6DBQ - chains A and H of the 8 polymer chains in the assembly; structure by electron microscopy, 4.22 A resolution (low resolution: residue-level contacts below are approximate; hydrogen-bond / salt-bridge calls are withheld).

== Chain A ==
Name: Recombination activating gene 1 - MBP chimera
Organism: Escherichia coli
Notes: EC 2.3.2.27
UniProt: chimeric construct of P0AEX9, O13033: residues -113 to 250 from P0AEX9 (MALE_ECOLI) positions 29-392 (UniProt number = residue number + 142); residues 271-1031 from O13033 positions 271-1031 (same numbers)
Amino-acid sequence (1159 residues; numbered -127 to 1031; the number before each row is that of its first residue; numbers below 1 keep their minus sign (Met-127 is residue -127)):
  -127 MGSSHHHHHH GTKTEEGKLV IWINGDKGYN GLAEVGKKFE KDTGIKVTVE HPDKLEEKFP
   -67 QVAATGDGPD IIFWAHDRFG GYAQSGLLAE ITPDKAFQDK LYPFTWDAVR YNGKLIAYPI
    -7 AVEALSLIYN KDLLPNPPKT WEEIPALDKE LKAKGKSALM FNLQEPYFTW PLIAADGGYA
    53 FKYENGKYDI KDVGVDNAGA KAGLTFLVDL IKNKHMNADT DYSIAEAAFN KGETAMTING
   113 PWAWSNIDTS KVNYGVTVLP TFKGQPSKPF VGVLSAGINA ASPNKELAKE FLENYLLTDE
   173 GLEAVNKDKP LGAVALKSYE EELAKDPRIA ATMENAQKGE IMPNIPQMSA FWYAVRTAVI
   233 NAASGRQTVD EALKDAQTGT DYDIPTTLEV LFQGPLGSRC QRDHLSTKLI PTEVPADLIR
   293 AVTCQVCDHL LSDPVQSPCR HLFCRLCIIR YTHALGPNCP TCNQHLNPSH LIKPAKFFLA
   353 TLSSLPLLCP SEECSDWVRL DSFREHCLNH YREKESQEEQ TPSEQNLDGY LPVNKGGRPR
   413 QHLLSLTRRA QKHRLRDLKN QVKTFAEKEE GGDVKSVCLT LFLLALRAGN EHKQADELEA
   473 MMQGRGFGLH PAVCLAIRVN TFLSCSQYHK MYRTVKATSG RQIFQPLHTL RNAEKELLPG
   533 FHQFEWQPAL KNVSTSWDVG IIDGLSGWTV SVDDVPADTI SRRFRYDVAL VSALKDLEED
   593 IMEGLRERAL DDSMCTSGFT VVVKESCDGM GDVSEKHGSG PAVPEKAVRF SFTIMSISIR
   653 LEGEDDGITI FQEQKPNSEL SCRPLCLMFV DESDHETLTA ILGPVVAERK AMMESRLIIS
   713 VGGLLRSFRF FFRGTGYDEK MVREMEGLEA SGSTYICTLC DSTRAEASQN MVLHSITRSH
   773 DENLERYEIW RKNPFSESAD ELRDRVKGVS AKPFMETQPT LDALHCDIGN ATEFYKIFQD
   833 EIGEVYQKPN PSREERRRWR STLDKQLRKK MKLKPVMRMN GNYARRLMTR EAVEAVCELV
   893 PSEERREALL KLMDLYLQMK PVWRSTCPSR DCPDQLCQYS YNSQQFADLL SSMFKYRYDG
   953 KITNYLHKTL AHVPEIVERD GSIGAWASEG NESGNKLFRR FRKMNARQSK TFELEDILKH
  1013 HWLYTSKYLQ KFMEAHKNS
Disordered / not traced: -127 to 407, 1029-1031
Construct notes: initiating methionine (-127); expression tag (-126 to -114); linker (251-270)
Metal / ion sites: Ca2+ site 1: Asp620, Asp730; Zn2+: Cys749, Cys752, His964; Ca2+ site 2: Glu984 (shared with 1 residue of chain F)

== Chain H ==
Molecule: Reverse strand of 23-RSS substrate DNA
Sequence (61 nucleotides; row label = number of the first residue in the row):
     1 CTGCAGGGTT TTTGTACAGC CAGACAGTGG AGTACTACCA CTGTGTAAGA CAGGCCAGAT
    61 C

== Chain A / chain H interface ==
Residue-residue contacts - 31 pairs, chain A then chain H:
  Gly408(A) with DG8(H); DT9(H)
  Gly409(A) with DG8(H); DT9(H)
  Arg410(A) with DT10(H); DT11(H)
  Arg412(A) with DT11(H)
  Gln413(A) with DT12(H)
  Leu418(A) with DT12(H)
  Arg421(A) with DT13(H); DG14(H)
  Ala422(A) with DT12(H)
  His425(A) with DT12(H)
  Arg426(A) with DT12(H)
  His501(A) with DC35(H); DT36(H)
  Tyr504(A) with DA34(H); DC35(H)
  Arg505(A) with DT36(H)
  Lys508(A) with DA34(H); DC35(H)
  Gln514(A) with DA34(H)
  Pro518(A) with DA34(H)
  His520(A) with DT33(H); DA34(H)
  His629(A) with DG43(H)
  Gly632(A) with DG43(H)
  Gln1000(A) with DC41(H); DT42(H)
  Ser1001(A) with DT42(H)
  Lys1002(A) with DT42(H)
Interface residues without a listed pair, chain A (24 interface residues in all): Gly630, Ser631
Interface residues without a listed pair, chain H (16 interface residues in all): DT15, DT44

== Summary ==
24 residues of chain A and 16 residues of chain H are in contact. Asp620(A) and Asp730(A) form the Ca2+ site
1. The Zn2+ site is built by Cys749(A), Cys752(A) and His964(A).
Here chain A is Recombination activating gene 1 - MBP chimera (Escherichia coli) and chain H is Reverse strand
of 23-RSS substrate DNA. Entry 6DBQ (Cryo-EM structure of RAG in complex with 12-RSS and 23-RSS substrate
DNAs) was determined by electron microscopy (same publication as 6DBI, 6DBJ, 6DBL, 6DBO, 6DBR, 6DBT and 4
further entries).
